Entry 9E0I (electron microscopy, 2.40 A resolution); this record covers chains A and B.

Chain A:
Protein: Angiotensin-converting enzyme 2
From: Bos taurus
Notes: EC 3.4.17.23, 3.4.17.-
UniProtKB: Q58DD0 (ACE2_BOVIN); residue numbers follow UniProt; this construct covers 1-739
Amino-acid sequence (766 residues; numbered 1 to 766; the number before each row is that of its first residue):
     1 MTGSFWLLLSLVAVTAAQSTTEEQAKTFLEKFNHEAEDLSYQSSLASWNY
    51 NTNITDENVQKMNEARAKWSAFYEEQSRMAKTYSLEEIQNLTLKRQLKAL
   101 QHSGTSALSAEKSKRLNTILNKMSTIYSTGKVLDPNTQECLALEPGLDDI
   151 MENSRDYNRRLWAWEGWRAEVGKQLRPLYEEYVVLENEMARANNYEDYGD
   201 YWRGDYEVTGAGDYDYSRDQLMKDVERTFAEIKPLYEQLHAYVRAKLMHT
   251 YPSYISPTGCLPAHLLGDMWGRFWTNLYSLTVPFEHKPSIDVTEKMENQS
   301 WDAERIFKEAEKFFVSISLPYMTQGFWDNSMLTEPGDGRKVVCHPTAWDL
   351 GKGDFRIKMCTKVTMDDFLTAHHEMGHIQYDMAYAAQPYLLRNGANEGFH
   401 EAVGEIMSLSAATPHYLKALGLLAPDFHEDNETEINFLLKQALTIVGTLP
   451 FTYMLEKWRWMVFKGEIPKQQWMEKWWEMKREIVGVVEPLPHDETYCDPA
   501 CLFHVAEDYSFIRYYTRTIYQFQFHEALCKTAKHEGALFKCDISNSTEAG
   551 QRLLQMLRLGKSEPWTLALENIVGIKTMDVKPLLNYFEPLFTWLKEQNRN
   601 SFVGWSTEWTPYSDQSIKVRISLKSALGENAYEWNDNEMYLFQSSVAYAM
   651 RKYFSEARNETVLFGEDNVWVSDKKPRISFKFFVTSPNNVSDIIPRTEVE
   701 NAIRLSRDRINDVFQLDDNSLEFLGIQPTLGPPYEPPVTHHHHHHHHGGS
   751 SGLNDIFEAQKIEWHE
Disordered / not traced: 1-19, 612-766
Disulfide bonds: Cys343-Cys360, Cys529-Cys541
Covalent attachments: N-acetylglucosamine (NAG) linked to Asn53, Asn90, Asn431, Asn545
Differences from the reference sequence: expression tag (740-766)
Bound ions: Zn2+: His373, His377, Glu401
UniProt features mapped onto this chain:
  - region: Arg651 to Arg658 (Essential for cleavage by ADAM17), Arg696 to Gln715 (Essential for cleavage by TMPRSS11D and TMPRSS2)
  - active site: Glu374 (Proton acceptor), His504 (Proton donor)
  - binding site (chloride): Arg168, Trp476, Lys480
  - binding site (substrate): Arg272, His344, Pro345, Tyr514
  - binding site (Zn(2+)): His373, His377, Glu401
  - glycosylation (N-linked (GlcNAc...) asparagine): Asn53, Asn90, Asn298, Asn431, Asn545, Asn659, Asn689

Chain B:
Protein: Spike glycoprotein
From: Pipistrellus bat coronavirus HKU5
Notes: fragment: Receptor-binding domain
UniProtKB: S4WZQ4 (S4WZQ4_BCHK5); residues 389-587 here correspond to UniProt positions 388-586 (UniProt number = residue number - 1)
Amino-acid sequence (267 residues; row label = number of the first residue in the row):
   358 MGILPSPGMPALLSLVSLLSVLLMGCVAETGTQECDFTPMLTGTPPPIYN
   408 FKRLVFTNCNYNLTKLLSLFQVSEFSCHQVSPSSLATGCYSSLTVDYFAY
   458 STDMSSYLQPGSAGEIVQFNYKQDFSNPTCRVLATVPQNLTTITKPSNYA
   508 YLTECYKTSAYGKNYLYNAPGGYTPCLSLASRGFSTKYQSHSDGELTTTG
   558 YIYPVTGNLQMAFIISVQYGTDTNSVCPMQLVPRGSSSGGSGLNDIFEAQ
   608 KIEWHEGGSHHHHHHHH
Disordered / not traced: 358-389, 577-578, 586-624
Disulfide bonds: Cys392-Cys416, Cys434-Cys487, Cys446-Cys584, Cys512-Cys533
Covalent attachments: N-acetylglucosamine (NAG) linked to Asn419, Asn496
Differences from the reference sequence: expression tag (358-388, 588-624)

How chain A and chain B interact:
Residue-residue contacts - 39 pairs, chain A then chain B:
  Lys26(A) with Ala517(B); Tyr518(B), hydrogen bond
  Leu29(A) with Ala517(B), hydrophobic
  Glu30(A) with Ser516(B); Ala517(B)
  Asn33(A) with Ser516(B), hydrogen bond (side chain-backbone); Ala517(B)
  His34(A) with Ser549(B), hydrogen bond
  Glu37(A) with Lys520(B), salt bridge
  Tyr41(A) with Tyr545(B)
  Asn90(A) with Tyr518(B)
  Leu93(A) with Ala517(B), hydrophobic; Tyr518(B)
  Gln96(A) with Ala517(B), hydrogen bond (side chain-backbone)
  Met322(A) with Tyr464(B)
  Thr323(A) with Tyr464(B); Glu472(B)
  Gln324(A) with Tyr464(B), hydrogen bond; Tyr508(B)
  Gly325(A) with Tyr545(B); Tyr558(B)
  Trp327(A) with Tyr464(B)
  Asp328(A) with Tyr558(B), hydrogen bond
  Asn329(A) with Lys544(B), hydrogen bond; Tyr558(B), hydrogen bond
  Lys352(A) with Thr510(B), hydrogen bond (backbone-side chain); Glu511(B); Tyr545(B), hydrogen bond (side chain-backbone); Ser547(B)
  Gly353(A) with Tyr545(B)
  Asp354(A) with Tyr545(B)
  Ala385(A) with Lys520(B); Tyr522(B)
  Ala386(A) with Gly519(B); Lys520(B), hydrogen bond (backbone-backbone); Tyr522(B), hydrophobic
  Pro388(A) with Tyr518(B); Gly519(B)
  Arg392(A) with Lys520(B)
Also at the interface, not in a pair above, chain A (27 interface residues in all): Asp38, Thr92, Gln387
Also at the interface, not in a pair above, chain B (19 interface residues in all): Met461, Gln546, Thr556

In short:
27 residues of chain A face 19 of chain B across their interface; the contacts include 11 hydrogen bonds and 1
salt bridge. Polar contacts include Glu37(A)-Lys520(B), Lys26(A)-Tyr518(B) and Asn33(A)-Ser516(B). Covalently
linked N-acetylglucosamine: at Asn53(A), Asn90(A), Asn431(A) and Asn545(A).
Here chain A is Angiotensin-converting enzyme 2 (Bos taurus) and chain B is Spike glycoprotein (Pipistrellus
bat coronavirus HKU5). Entry 9E0I (Structure of the HKU5-19s RBD bound to the Bos taurus ACE2 receptor) was
determined by electron microscopy, deposited together with 9EA0, 9EH8 and 9D32.
